4HT8 - chains D and E of the 8 polymer chains in the assembly; structure by X-ray diffraction, 1.90 A resolution.

== Chain D (and E) ==
Molecule: Protein hfq
From: Escherichia coli
Notes: fragment: Sm fold; chain E of this document is another copy of the same molecule, construct and numbering; everything in this record applies to it too
Reference sequence: C6ECV6 (C6ECV6_ECOBD); residues 1-65 here = UniProt positions 1-65
Sequence (65 residues; numbered 1 to 65; the number before each row is that of its first residue):
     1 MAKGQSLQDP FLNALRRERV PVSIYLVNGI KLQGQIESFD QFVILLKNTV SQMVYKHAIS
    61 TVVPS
Not modelled in the structure: 1-4 (chain E: 1-5)
From the paper describing this entry:
  - binding site for the 7-nt RNA strand: Y25, L26, I30, K31, L32, Q33, Q52, T61
  - mutagenesis - Y25A: decreased binding to A7
  - mutagenesis - Y25A: decreased binding to rpoS-AC
  - mutagenesis - F42S: unchanged binding to A7
  - mutagenesis - F42S: unchanged binding to rpoS-AC
  - mutagenesis - F42S: decreased binding to DsrAII
  - mutagenesis - Y25A: unchanged binding to DsrAII
  - mutagenesis - R16A/R17A, R19A, Y25A, F42S: abolished binding to ternary complex
  - mutagenesis - Y25A, F42S: decreased expression

== How chain D and chain E interact ==
Contacting residue pairs - 38 pairs, chain D then chain E:
  Q5(D) with D40(E)
  S6(D) with D40(E)
  L7(D) with S38(E); D40(E), hydrogen bond (backbone-side chain); L45(E), hydrophobic
  Q8(D) with D40(E), hydrogen bond (backbone-side chain); F42(E); M53(E); Y55(E), hydrogen bond
  F11(D) with L45(E), hydrophobic; S51(E); M53(E), hydrophobic
  L12(D) with M53(E), hydrophobic
  V27(D) with N28(E), hydrogen bond (backbone-side chain); A58(E), hydrophobic
  G29(D) with N28(E)
  I44(D) with Y55(E)
  K56(D) with Y55(E); H57(E), hydrogen bond (backbone-side chain)
  H57(D) with H57(E)
  I59(D) with Y55(E), hydrophobic; H57(E), hydrogen bond (backbone-side chain); A58(E)
  S60(D) with L26(E); M53(E); V54(E); Y55(E), hydrogen bond (backbone-backbone); A58(E)
  T61(D) with L32(E); Q52(E), hydrogen bond; M53(E), hydrogen bond (side chain-backbone); V54(E)
  V62(D) with Q52(E); M53(E), hydrogen bond (backbone-backbone)
  V63(D) with V50(E), hydrophobic; S51(E); Q52(E)
  P64(D) with S51(E)
Interface residues without a listed pair, chain D (18 interface residues in all): N28
Interface residues without a listed pair, chain E (17 interface residues in all): Q41, V43

== In short ==
18 residues of chain D and 17 residues of chain E are in contact, with 10 hydrogen bonds. Polar contacts
include L7(D)-D40(E), Q8(D)-D40(E) and Q8(D)-Y55(E). The paper reports a binding site for the 7-nt RNA strand
at Y25(D), L26(D) and I30(D) among others; R16A/R17A, R19A and Y25A of chain D, among others, abolish binding
to ternary complex.
Both chains are Protein hfq (Escherichia coli). Entry 4HT8 (Crystal structure of E coli Hfq bound to poly(A)
A7) was determined by X-ray diffraction together with 4HT9 from the same study.
